PDB entry 9CZJ | electron microscopy, 3.54 A resolution | chains D and H of the 8 polymer chains in the assembly

Chain D:
Protein: Isoform 5 of Calcium-activated potassium channel subunit alpha-1
Source organism: Homo sapiens
Reference sequence: Q12791 (KCMA1_HUMAN), isoform Q12791-5; residues 1-1056 here correspond to UniProt positions 66-1121 (UniProt number = residue number + 65)
Chain sequence (1056 residues; each row starts with the number of its first residue):
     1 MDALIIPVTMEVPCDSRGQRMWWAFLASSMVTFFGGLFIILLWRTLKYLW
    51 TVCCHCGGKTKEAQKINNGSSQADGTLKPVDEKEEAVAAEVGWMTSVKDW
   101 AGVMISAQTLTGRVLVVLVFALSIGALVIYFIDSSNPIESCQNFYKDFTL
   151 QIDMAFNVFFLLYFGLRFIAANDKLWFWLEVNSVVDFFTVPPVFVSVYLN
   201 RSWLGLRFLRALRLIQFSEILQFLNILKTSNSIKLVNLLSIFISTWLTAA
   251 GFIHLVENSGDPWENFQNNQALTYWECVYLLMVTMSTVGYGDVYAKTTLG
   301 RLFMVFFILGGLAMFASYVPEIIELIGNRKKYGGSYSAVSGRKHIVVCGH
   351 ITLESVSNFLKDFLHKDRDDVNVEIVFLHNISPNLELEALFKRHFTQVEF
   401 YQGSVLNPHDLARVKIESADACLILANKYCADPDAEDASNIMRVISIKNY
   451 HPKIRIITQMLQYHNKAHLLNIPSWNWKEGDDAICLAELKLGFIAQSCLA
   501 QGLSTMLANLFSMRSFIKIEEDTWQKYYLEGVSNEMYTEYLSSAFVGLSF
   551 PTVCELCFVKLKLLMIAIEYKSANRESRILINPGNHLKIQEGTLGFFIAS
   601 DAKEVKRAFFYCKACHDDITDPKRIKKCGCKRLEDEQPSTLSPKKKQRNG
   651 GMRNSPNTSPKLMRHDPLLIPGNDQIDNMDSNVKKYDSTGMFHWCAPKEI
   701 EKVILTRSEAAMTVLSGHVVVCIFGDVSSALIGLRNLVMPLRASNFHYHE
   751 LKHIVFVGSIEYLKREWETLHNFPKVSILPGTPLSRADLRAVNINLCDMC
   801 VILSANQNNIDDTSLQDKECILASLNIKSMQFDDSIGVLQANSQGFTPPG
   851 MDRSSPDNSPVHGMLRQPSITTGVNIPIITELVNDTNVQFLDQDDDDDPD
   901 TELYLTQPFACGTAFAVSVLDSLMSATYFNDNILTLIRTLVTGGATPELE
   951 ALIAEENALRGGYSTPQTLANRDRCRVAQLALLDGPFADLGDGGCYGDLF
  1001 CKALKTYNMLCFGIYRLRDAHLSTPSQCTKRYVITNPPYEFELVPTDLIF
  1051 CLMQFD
Unresolved in the structure: 1-18, 53-92, 632-680, 835-870
UniProt features mapped onto this chain:
  - region: Leu491 to Phe511 (Segment S7), Leu548 to Ile568 (Segment S8), Cys612 to His616 (Heme-binding motif)
  - motif: Thr287 to Tyr290 (Selectivity for potassium)
  - binding site (Mg(2+)): Glu374, Gln397, Glu399
  - lipidation (S-palmitoyl cysteine): Cys53, Cys54, Cys56

Chain H:
Protein: Large-conductance Ca2+-activated K+ channel beta2 subunit, Calcium-activated potassium channel subunit beta-4
Source organism: Homo sapiens
Notes: fragment: N-terminal 45 residues of kcnmb2 ligated to kcnmb4 (devoid of N terminal first 15 residues)
Reference sequence: chimeric construct of B5BNX0, Q86W47: residues 2-44 from B5BNX0 (B5BNX0_HUMAN) positions 2-44 (same numbers); residues 45-240 from Q86W47 positions 15-210 (UniProt number = residue number - 30)
Chain sequence (239 residues; numbered 2 to 240; the number before each row is that of its first residue):
     2 FIWTSGRTSSSYRHDEKRNIYQKIRDHDLLDKRKTVTALKAGEDKSIRLG
    52 LFLIISGVVSLFIFGFCWLSPALQDLQATEANCTVLSVQQIGEVFECTFT
   102 CGADCRGTSQYPCVQVYVNNSESNSRALLHSDEHQLLTNPKCSYIPPCKR
   152 ENQKNLESVMNWQQYWKDEIGSQPFTCYFNQHQRPDDVLLHRTHDEIVLL
   202 HCFLWPLVTFVVGVLIVVLTICAKSLAVKAEAMKKRKFS
Unresolved in the structure: 2-35, 228-240
UniProt features mapped onto this chain:
  - glycosylation (N-linked (GlcNAc...) asparagine): Asn83, Asn120

Chain D / chain H interface:
Residue-residue contacts - 29 pairs, chain D then chain H:
  Arg20(D) with Ile198(H)
  Phe33(D) with Leu50(H), hydrophobic
  Phe34(D) with Val213(H), hydrophobic
  Leu37(D) with Ile217(H), hydrophobic
  Phe38(D) with Leu216(H), hydrophobic
  Leu41(D) with Leu220(H); Thr221(H); Ala224(H), hydrophobic
  Arg44(D) with Lys41(H), hydrogen bond (side chain-backbone); Ala42(H), hydrogen bond (side chain-backbone)
  Thr45(D) with Ala224(H)
  Leu46(D) with Leu227(H)
  Asp173(D) with Lys41(H)
  Leu175(D) with Glu44(H)
  Trp176(D) with Glu44(H); Asp45(H)
  Leu179(D) with Lys46(H); Ser47(H)
  Pro262(D) with Trp69(H)
  Trp263(D) with Phe65(H), hydrophobic; Cys68(H), hydrogen bond (side chain-backbone); Trp69(H); Pro72(H); His195(H), hydrogen bond (backbone-side chain)
  Asn265(D) with Thr194(H), hydrogen bond (side chain-backbone); His195(H), hydrogen bond; Val199(H)
  Thr298(D) with Cys68(H)
  Leu302(D) with Ile64(H), hydrophobic
Interface residues without a listed pair, chain D (22 interface residues in all): Lys47, Glu264, Phe266, Leu299
Interface residues without a listed pair, chain H (26 interface residues in all): Asp196, Cys203, Cys223

In short:
The interface between chain D and chain H involves 22 residues on one side and 26 on the other; the contacts
include 6 hydrogen bonds. Polar pairs include Arg44(D)-Lys41(H), Arg44(D)-Ala42(H) and Trp263(D)-Cys68(H).
UniProt lists 3 Mg2+-binding residues on chain D.
Here chain D is Isoform 5 of Calcium-activated potassium channel subunit alpha-1 and chain H is
Large-conductance Ca2+-activated K+ channel beta2 subunit, Calcium-activated potassium channel subunit beta-4,
both from Homo sapiens. Entry 9CZJ (Ca2+ free hSlo1 + beta2N-beta4 channel in detergent) was determined by
electron microscopy, deposited together with 9CZH, 9CZK, 9CZM, 9CZO, 9CZQ, 9D18 and 9D19.
